4X5V - chains A and P of the 4 polymer chains in the assembly; structure by X-ray diffraction, 2.15 A resolution.

== Chain A ==
Name: DNA polymerase lambda
From: Homo sapiens
Notes: EC 2.7.7.7, 4.2.99.-
UniProtKB: Q9UGP5 (DPOLL_HUMAN); numbering as in UniProt (aligned over 251-575)
Amino-acid sequence (325 residues; row label = number of the first residue in the row):
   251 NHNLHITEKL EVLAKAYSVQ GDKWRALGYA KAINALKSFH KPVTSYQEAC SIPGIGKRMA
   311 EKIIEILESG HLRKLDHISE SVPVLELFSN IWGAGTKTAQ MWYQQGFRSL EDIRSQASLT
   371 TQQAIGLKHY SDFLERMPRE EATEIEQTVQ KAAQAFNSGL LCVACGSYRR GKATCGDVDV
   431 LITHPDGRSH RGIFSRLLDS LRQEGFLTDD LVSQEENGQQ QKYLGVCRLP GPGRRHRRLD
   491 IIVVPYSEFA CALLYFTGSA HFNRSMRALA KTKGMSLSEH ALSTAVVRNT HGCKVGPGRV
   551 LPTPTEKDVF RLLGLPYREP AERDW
Unresolved in the structure: 288-295
Metal / ion sites: Mg2+: Ser-339, Ile-341, Ala-344 (shared with DA5(P) of chain P); Na+: Asp-427, Asp-429 (together with citric acid) (shared with 8OG_7(P) of chain P)
What the authors report for this chain:
  - mutagenesis - A510D (2.8-fold), A510D/N513A (7.3-fold), N513A (1.3-fold): decreased catalytic activity on dGTP
  - mutagenesis - A510D (4.8-fold), A510D/N513A (52-fold), N513A (5.8-fold): decreased catalytic activity on dTTP
  - mutagenesis - N513A: decreased catalytic activity on dGMP

== Chain P ==
Molecule: 7-nt DNA strand
Sequence (7 nucleotides; row label = number of the first residue in the row):
     1 CAGTACG
Modified positions: 8OG (8-oxo-2'-deoxy-guanosine-5'-monophosphate) at position 7
Metal / ion sites: Mg2+: DA5 (shared with Ser-339(A), Ile-341(A), Ala-344(A) of chain A); Na+: 8OG_7 (together with citric acid) (shared with Asp-427(A), Asp-429(A) of chain A)

== Interface between chain A and chain P ==
Contacting residue pairs (29; chain A residue first):
  Ile-341(A) / DA5(P)  phosphate contact
  Trp-342(A) / DA5(P)  hydrogen bond to the phosphate
  Trp-342(A) / DC6(P)  hydrogen bond to the phosphate
  Gly-343(A) / DT4(P)  phosphate contact
  Gly-343(A) / DA5(P)  hydrogen bond to the phosphate
  Ala-344(A) / DT4(P)  phosphate contact
  Ala-344(A) / DA5(P)  hydrogen bond to the phosphate
  Gly-345(A) / DT4(P)  hydrogen bond to the phosphate
  Thr-346(A) / DT4(P)  hydrogen bond to the phosphate
  Lys-347(A) / DG3(P)  phosphate contact
  Lys-347(A) / DT4(P)  hydrogen bond to the phosphate
  Thr-348(A) / DG3(P)  phosphate contact
  Thr-348(A) / DT4(P)  hydrogen bond to the phosphate
  Gly-416(A) / 8OG_7(P)  phosphate contact
  Arg-420(A) / 8OG_7(P)  phosphate contact
  Asp-427(A) / 8OG_7(P)  phosphate contact
  Asp-429(A) / DC6(P)  phosphate contact
  Asp-429(A) / 8OG_7(P)  phosphate contact
  Leu-474(A) / DC6(P)  sugar contact
  Arg-488(A) / DC6(P)  salt bridge to the phosphate
  Asp-490(A) / DC6(P)  phosphate contact
  Asp-490(A) / 8OG_7(P)  phosphate contact
  Tyr-505(A) / DC6(P)  hydrogen bond to the base
  Tyr-505(A) / 8OG_7(P)  base contact
  Phe-506(A) / 8OG_7(P)  phosphate contact
  Thr-507(A) / 8OG_7(P)  phosphate contact
  Gly-508(A) / 8OG_7(P)  phosphate contact
  Ala-510(A) / 8OG_7(P)  base contact
  Asn-513(A) / 8OG_7(P)  base contact
Other interface residues (no listed pair), chain A (24 interface residues in all): Lys-472, Ser-509, Arg-517

== Overview ==
24 residues of chain A and 5 residues of chain P are in contact, with 9 hydrogen bonds and 1 salt bridge.
Polar pairs include Tyr-505(A)/DC6(P), Trp-342(A)/DA5(P) and Trp-342(A)/DC6(P). From the paper: A510D,
A510D/N513A and N513A of chain A reduce catalytic activity on dGTP; A510D, A510D/N513A and N513A of chain A
reduce catalytic activity on dTTP.
Here chain A is DNA polymerase lambda (Homo sapiens) and chain P is a 7-nt DNA strand. Entry 4X5V (Crystal
structure of the post-catalytic nick complex of DNA polymerase lambda with a templating A and ...) was
determined by X-ray diffraction (same publication as 4XA5 and 4XUS).
